PDB entry 4M59 | X-ray diffraction, 2.46 A resolution | chains A and D of the 4 polymer chains in the assembly

[Chain A]
Molecule: Chloroplast pentatricopeptide repeat protein 10
Source organism: Zea mays
Reference sequence: B8Y6I0 (B8Y6I0_MAIZE); numbering as in UniProt (aligned over 69-786)
Amino-acid sequence (718 residues; row label = number of the first residue in the row):
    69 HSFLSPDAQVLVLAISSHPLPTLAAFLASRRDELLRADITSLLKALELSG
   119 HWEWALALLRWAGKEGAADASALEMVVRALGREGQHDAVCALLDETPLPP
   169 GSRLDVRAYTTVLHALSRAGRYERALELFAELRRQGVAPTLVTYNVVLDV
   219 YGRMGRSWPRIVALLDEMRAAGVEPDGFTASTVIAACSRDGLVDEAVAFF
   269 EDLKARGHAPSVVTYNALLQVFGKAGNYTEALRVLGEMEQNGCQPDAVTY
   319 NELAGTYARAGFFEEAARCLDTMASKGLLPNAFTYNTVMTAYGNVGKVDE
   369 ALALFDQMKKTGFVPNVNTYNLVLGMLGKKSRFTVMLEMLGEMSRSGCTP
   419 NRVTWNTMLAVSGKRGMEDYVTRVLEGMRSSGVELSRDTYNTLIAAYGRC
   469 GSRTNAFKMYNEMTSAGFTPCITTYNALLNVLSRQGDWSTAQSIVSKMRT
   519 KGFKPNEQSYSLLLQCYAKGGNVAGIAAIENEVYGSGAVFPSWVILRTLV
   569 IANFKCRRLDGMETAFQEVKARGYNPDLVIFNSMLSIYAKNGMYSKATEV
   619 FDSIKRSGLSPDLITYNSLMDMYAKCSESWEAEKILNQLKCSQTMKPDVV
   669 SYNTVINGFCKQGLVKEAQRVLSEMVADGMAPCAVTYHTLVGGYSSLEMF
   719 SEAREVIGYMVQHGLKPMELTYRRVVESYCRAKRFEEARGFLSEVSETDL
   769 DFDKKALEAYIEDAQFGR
Unresolved in the structure: 69-73, 325-331, 344-347, 751-752, 764-772, 783-786
Construct notes: engineered mutation Ser256 (Cys in B8Y6I0), Ser279 (Cys in B8Y6I0), Ser430 (Cys in B8Y6I0), Ser449 (Cys in B8Y6I0)
From the paper describing this entry:
  - binding site for psaJ RNA: Arg175, Thr178, Val210, Asn213, Phe246, Ser249, Val281, Asn284, Val316
  - mutagenesis - N213A, S249L, N284A: abolished binding to psaJ RNA (chain D)
  - contacts within the chain: Asn213-Asp244 (hydrogen bond), Asn284-Asp314 (hydrogen bond)
  - binding site for psaJ RNA (chain D): Asp630, Ser714

[Chain D]
Molecule: psaJ RNA
Sequence (18 nucleotides; numbered 1 to 18; the number before each row is that of its first residue):
     1 GUAUUCUUUAAUUAUUUC

[Interface between chain A and chain D]
Residue-residue contacts (41; chain A residue first):
  Ser430(A) with U8(D), sugar contact
  Gly431(A) with U8(D), hydrogen bond to the sugar
  Lys432(A) with U8(D), base contact
  Arg433(A) with A3(D), salt bridge to the phosphate
  Lys537(A) with U13(D), base contact
  Arg565(A) with A11(D), salt bridge to the phosphate
  Ile569(A) with A11(D), sugar contact
  Phe572(A) with U15(D), phosphate contact
  Arg575(A) with U15(D), salt bridge to the phosphate
  Val597(A) with A11(D), base contact
  Asn600(A) with A11(D), base contact
  Ser604(A) with U15(D), sugar contact
  Lys608(A) with U15(D), salt bridge to the phosphate; U16(D), phosphate contact
  Asp630(A) with A11(D), hydrogen bond to the base
  Ile632(A) with A11(D), base contact; A14(D), base contact
  Asn635(A) with U15(D), hydrogen bond to the base
  Ser636(A) with U15(D), sugar contact
  Asp639(A) with U16(D), sugar contact
  Val668(A) with U15(D), base contact; U16(D), base contact
  Asn671(A) with U16(D), hydrogen bond to the base
  Thr672(A) with U16(D), hydrogen bond to the sugar
  Asn675(A) with U16(D), phosphate contact; U17(D), hydrogen bond to the phosphate; C18(D), phosphate contact
  Cys678(A) with C18(D), phosphate contact
  Lys679(A) with C18(D), hydrogen bond to the phosphate
  Val703(A) with U16(D), base contact; U17(D), base contact
  His706(A) with U17(D), phosphate contact; C18(D), salt bridge to the phosphate
  Thr707(A) with U17(D), hydrogen bond to the sugar
  Gly710(A) with C18(D), hydrogen bond to the sugar
  Gly711(A) with C18(D), hydrogen bond to the sugar
  Ser714(A) with C18(D), hydrogen bond to the base
  Met736(A) with U17(D), base contact
  Leu738(A) with U17(D), sugar contact; C18(D), phosphate contact
  Arg742(A) with C18(D), salt bridge to the phosphate
Other interface residues (no listed pair), chain A (35 interface residues in all): Arg467, Gln533
Other interface residues (no listed pair), chain D (12 interface residues in all): U2, U9, A10

[Summary]
The interface between chain A and chain D involves 35 residues on one side and 12 on the other, with 11
hydrogen bonds and 6 salt bridges. Among the polar pairs are Asp630(A)-A11(D), Asn635(A)-U15(D) and
Asn671(A)-U16(D). The paper reports a binding site for psaJ RNA at Arg175(A), Thr178(A) and Val210(A) among
others; N213A, S249L and N284A of chain A abolish binding to psaJ RNA (chain D).
Chain A is Chloroplast pentatricopeptide repeat protein 10 (Zea mays) and chain D is psaJ RNA; the structure,
Crystal structure of the pentatricopeptide repeat protein PPR10 in complex with an 18-nt psaJ RNA element, was
determined by X-ray diffraction (same publication as 4M57).
